Entry 1RQA (X-ray diffraction, 2.11 A resolution); this record covers chains A and C of the 4 polymer chains in the assembly.

# Chain A (and C)
Name: Hemoglobin alpha chain
Source organism: Homo sapiens
Notes: chain C of this document is another copy of the same molecule, construct and numbering; everything in this record applies to it too
UniProtKB: P69905 (HBA_HUMAN); residues 1-141 here = UniProt positions 1-141
Chain sequence (141 residues; row label = number of the first residue in the row):
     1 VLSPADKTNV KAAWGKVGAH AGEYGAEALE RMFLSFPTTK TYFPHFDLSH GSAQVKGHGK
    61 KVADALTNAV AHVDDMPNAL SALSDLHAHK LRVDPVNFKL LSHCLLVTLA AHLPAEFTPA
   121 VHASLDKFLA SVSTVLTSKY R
Bound ions: heme Fe: His-87 (together with nitric oxide)
Small-molecule neighbours: heme / nitric oxide: Leu-29, Met-32, Thr-39, Tyr-42, Phe-43, His-45, Phe-46, His-58, Lys-61, Val-62, Ala-65, Leu-66, Leu-83, Leu-86, His-87, Leu-91, Val-93, Asn-97, Phe-98, Leu-101, Val-132, Leu-136
Curated features (UniProtKB/Swiss-Prot):
  - site: Lys-61 (Not glycated)
  - natural variant: Asp-6 (A6D: In J-Toronto; this construct carries the variant), Ala-13 (A13D: In J-Paris 1/J-Aljezur), Glu-27 (A27E: In Shenyang; this construct carries the variant), Lys-61 (K61N: In Zambia; deletion: In Clinic), Asp-64 (A64D: In Pontoise; this construct carries the variant), Asp-75 (D75A: In Lille; D75G: In Chapel Hill; D75N: In G-Pest), Ala-111 (A111D: In Petah Tikva)

# How chain A and chain C interact
Residue-residue contacts - 8 pairs, chain A then chain C:
  Val-1(A) / Arg-141(C)  hydrogen bond (backbone-backbone)
  Asp-126(A) / Arg-141(C)  salt bridge
  Lys-127(A) / Arg-141(C)  hydrogen bond (side chain-backbone)
  Ala-130(A) / Arg-141(C)
  Arg-141(A) / Val-1(C)  hydrogen bond (backbone-backbone)
  Arg-141(A) / Asp-126(C)  salt bridge
  Arg-141(A) / Lys-127(C)  hydrogen bond (backbone-side chain)
  Arg-141(A) / Ala-130(C)

# Summary
Chain A and chain C each contribute 5 residues to their interface, with 4 hydrogen bonds and 2 salt bridges.
Polar pairs include Asp-126(A)/Arg-141(C), Lys-127(A)/Arg-141(C) and Val-1(A)/Arg-141(C). Bound to chain A:
heme / nitric oxide.
Chain A and chain C are both Hemoglobin alpha chain (Homo sapiens); the structure, Crystallographic Analysis
of the Interaction of Nitric Oxide with Quaternary-T Human Hemoglobin. Beta W73E hemoglobin exposed ..., was
determined by X-ray diffraction, deposited together with 1RPS, 1RQ3 and 1RQ4.
